1C9T - chains A and G; structure by X-ray diffraction, 3.30 A resolution.

[Chain A]
Molecule: Trypsin
From: Bos taurus
Notes: EC 3.4.21.4
UniProtKB: P00760 (TRY1_BOVIN); the construct lacks a stretch of the UniProt sequence and is renumbered around it, so the offset changes along the chain: 16-34 = UniProt 21-39; 37-67 = UniProt 40-70; 69-125 = UniProt 71-127; 127-130 = UniProt 128-131; 5 more segments
Amino-acid sequence (223 residues; each row starts with the number of its first residue; note: 10 numbers in that range are skipped by the numbering (no residue carries them; nothing is unmodelled there)):
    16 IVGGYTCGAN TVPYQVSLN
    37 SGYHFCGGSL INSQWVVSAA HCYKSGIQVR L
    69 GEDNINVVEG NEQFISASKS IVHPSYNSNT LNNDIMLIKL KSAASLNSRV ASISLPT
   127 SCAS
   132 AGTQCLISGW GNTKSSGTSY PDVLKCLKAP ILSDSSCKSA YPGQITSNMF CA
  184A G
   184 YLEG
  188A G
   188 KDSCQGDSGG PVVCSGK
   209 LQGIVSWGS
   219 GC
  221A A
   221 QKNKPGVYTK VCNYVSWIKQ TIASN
Disulfides: Cys22-Cys157, Cys42-Cys58, Cys128-Cys232, Cys136-Cys201, Cys168-Cys182, Cys191-Cys220

[Chain G]
Molecule: Bdellastasin
From: Hirudo medicinalis
Amino-acid sequence (59 residues; numbered 1 to 59; the number before each row is that of its first residue):
     1 FDVNSHTTPC GPVTCSGAQM CEVDKCVCSD LHCKVKCEHG FKKDDNGCEY ACICADAPQ
Unresolved in the structure: 1-6
Disulfides: Cys10-Cys21, Cys15-Cys26, Cys28-Cys48, Cys33-Cys52, Cys37-Cys54

[How chain A and chain G interact]
Pairs across the interface - 34 pairs, chain A then chain G:
  Tyr39(A) with Lys36(G); Glu38(G)
  His40(A) with Lys36(G)
  Phe41(A) with Val35(G); Lys36(G), hydrogen bond (backbone-backbone)
  His57(A) with Cys33(G); Lys34(G); Val35(G); Cys52(G)
  Gln175(A) with Leu31(G)
  Ser190(A) with Lys34(G)
  Cys191(A) with Lys34(G)
  Gln192(A) with Cys33(G); Lys34(G); Val35(G)
  Gly193(A) with Lys34(G), hydrogen bond (backbone-backbone); Val35(G), hydrogen bond (backbone-backbone); Lys36(G)
  Asp194(A) with Lys34(G), hydrogen bond (backbone-backbone)
  Ser195(A) with Lys34(G), hydrogen bond (side chain-backbone); Val35(G), hydrogen bond (side chain-backbone)
  Val213(A) with Lys34(G)
  Ser214(A) with Cys33(G); Lys34(G), hydrogen bond (backbone-backbone)
  Trp215(A) with Leu31(G), hydrophobic; His32(G); Cys33(G), hydrophobic; Lys34(G), hydrogen bond (backbone-side chain)
  Gly216(A) with Leu31(G); His32(G), hydrogen bond (backbone-backbone); Lys34(G)
  Ser217(A) with Asp30(G); Leu31(G)
  Gly219(A) with Asp30(G), hydrogen bond (backbone-backbone)
Also at the interface, not in a pair above, chain A (24 interface residues in all): Cys42, Leu99, Tyr151, Tyr172, Asp189, Gly226, Val227
Also at the interface, not in a pair above, chain G (10 interface residues in all): Phe41

[Overview]
24 residues of chain A and 10 residues of chain G are in contact, with 10 hydrogen bonds. Among the polar
pairs are Ser195(A)-Lys34(G), Ser195(A)-Val35(G) and Trp215(A)-Lys34(G).
Here chain A is Trypsin (Bos taurus) and chain G is Bdellastasin (Hirudo medicinalis). Entry 1C9T (Complex of
bdellastasin with bovine trypsin) was determined by X-ray diffraction (same publication as 1C9P).
